Entry 2UWV (X-ray diffraction, 2.13 A resolution); this record covers chains H and L of the 3 polymer chains in the assembly.

# Chain H
Name: Reaction center protein H chain
Organism: Rhodobacter sphaeroides
UniProt: P0C0Y7 (RCEH_RHOSH); residues 1-260 here = UniProt positions 1-260
Amino-acid sequence (260 residues; numbered 1 to 260; the number before each row is that of its first residue):
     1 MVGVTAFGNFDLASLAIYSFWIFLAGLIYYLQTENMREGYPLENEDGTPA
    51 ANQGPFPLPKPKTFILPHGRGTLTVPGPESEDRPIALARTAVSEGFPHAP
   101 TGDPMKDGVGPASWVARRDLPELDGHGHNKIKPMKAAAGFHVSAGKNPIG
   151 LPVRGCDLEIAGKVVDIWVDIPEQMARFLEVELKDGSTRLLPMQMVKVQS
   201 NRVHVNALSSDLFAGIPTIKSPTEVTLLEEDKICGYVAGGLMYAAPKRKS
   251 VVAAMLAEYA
Disordered / not traced: 1-10, 252-260

# Chain L
Name: Reaction center protein L chain
Organism: Rhodobacter sphaeroides
UniProt: P0C0Y8 (RCEL_RHOSH); residue numbers follow UniProt; this construct covers 1-281
Amino-acid sequence (281 residues; row label = number of the first residue in the row):
     1 ALLSFERKYRVPGGTLVGGNLFDFWVGPFYVGFFGVATFFFAALGIILIA
    51 WSAVLQGTWNPQLISVYPPALEYGLGGAPLAKGGLWQIITICATGAFVSW
   101 ALREVEICRKLGIGYHIPFAFAFAILAYLTLVLFRPVMMGAWGYAFPYGI
   151 WTHLDWVSNTGYTYGNFHYNPAHMIAISFFFTNALALALHGALVLSAANP
   201 EKGKEMRTPDHEDTFFRDLVGYSIGTLGIHRLGLLLSLSAVFFSALCMII
   251 TGTIWFDQWVDWWQWWVKLPWWANIPGGING
Bound ions: bacteriochlorophyll a Mg site 1 near H153 (its only coordinating residue here); bacteriochlorophyll a Mg site 2 near H173 (its only coordinating residue here); Fe ion: H190, H230 (shared with 3 residues of chain M)
Residues lining bound ligands:
  - bacteriochlorophyll a (BCL), molecule 1: I46, I49, Y128, L131, F146, I150, W151, H153, L154, W156, V157
  - bacteriochlorophyll a (BCL), molecule 2: F97, F121, A124, I125, A127, Y128, L131, W156, V157, S158, T160, G161, Y162, N166, F167, H168, H173, A176, I177, F180, F181, V241, S244, A245, C247, M248
  - bacteriochlorophyll a (BCL), molecule 3: V157, Y162, H168, F181
  - bacteriochlorophyll a (BCL), molecule 4: H168, H173, M174, I177, S178, F181, T182, L185
  - bacteriopheophytin a (BPH), molecule 1: T38, F41, A42, G45, I49, I89, C92, A93, A96, F97, W100, E104, I117, A120, F121, F123, A124, Y128, F146, Y148, G149, I150, H153, F180, S237, L238, V241
  - bacteriopheophytin a (BPH), molecule 2: F181, A184, L185, A188, L189, F216, L219, V220
  - heptane-1,2,3-triol (HTO): Q87, T90, I91, T94, L133, W142
  - ubiquinone-10 (U10): F29, Y30, V31, G35, F39, W100, R103
  - ubiquinone-2 (UQ2): T182, L185, A186, L189, H190, L193, V194, E212, D213, F216, Y222, S223, I224, G225, T226, I229, L232

# Chain H / chain L interface
Residue-residue contacts (72):
  G39(H) with L3(L); S4(L), hydrogen bond (backbone-backbone); F5(L)
  Y40(H) with L3(L), hydrophobic
  L42(H) with A1(L); L2(L); L3(L), hydrophobic
  E43(H) with A1(L), hydrogen bond (backbone-backbone); L2(L), hydrogen bond (backbone-backbone); S4(L)
  E45(H) with R7(L)
  A50(H) with A1(L)
  K62(H) with N199(L), hydrogen bond
  F64(H) with A198(L); M206(L), hydrophobic
  I65(H) with G203(L); K204(L); E205(L); M206(L), hydrogen bond (backbone-backbone)
  L66(H) with E205(L); M206(L), hydrophobic
  P67(H) with E205(L)
  E79(H) with S4(L)
  E81(H) with S4(L); F5(L); K8(L), salt bridge
  R83(H) with K8(L)
  I85(H) with K8(L)
  L87(H) with R7(L); K8(L); V11(L), hydrophobic
  A88(H) with R7(L)
  R89(H) with R7(L)
  G95(H) with F24(L); W25(L), hydrogen bond (backbone-backbone)
  F96(H) with F24(L), hydrophobic
  P97(H) with R10(L); V11(L); P12(L); D23(L); W25(L)
  H98(H) with R7(L); R10(L), hydrogen bond (backbone-backbone); V11(L); P12(L)
  V109(H) with K8(L)
  G110(H) with K8(L), hydrogen bond (backbone-backbone); Y9(L); V11(L)
  P111(H) with V11(L); K110(L); L111(L); G112(L)
  S113(H) with K8(L); Y9(L)
  W114(H) with K8(L)
  D124(H) with D210(L)
  G125(H) with T208(L); D210(L), hydrogen bond (backbone-side chain)
  K130(H) with P209(L)
  P172(H) with D210(L); D213(L)
  E173(H) with P209(L); T226(L), hydrogen bond
  M175(H) with L227(L), hydrophobic
  A238(H) with G112(L)
  M242(H) with P12(L); G13(L); G14(L); R109(L); K110(L)
  Y243(H) with V11(L)
Interface residues without a listed pair, chain H (42 interface residues in all): P41, H68, E94, A99, P100, V115

# Summary
42 residues of chain H face 32 of chain L across their interface; the contacts include 10 hydrogen bonds and 1
salt bridge. Polar contacts include E81(H)-K8(L), K62(H)-N199(L) and G125(H)-D210(L). Chain L binds 4 copies
of bacteriochlorophyll a, bacteriopheophytin a, ubiquinone-2, heptane-1,2,3-triol and ubiquinone-10.
Here chain H is Reaction center protein H chain and chain L is Reaction center protein L chain, both from
Rhodobacter sphaeroides. Entry 2UWV (X-ray high resolution structure of the photosynthetic reaction center
from Rb. sphaeroides at pH 6.5 in ...) was determined by X-ray diffraction, deposited together with 2J8C,
2J8D, 2UWS, 2UWT, 2UWU, 2UWW and 7 further entries.
